Entry 6M3F (X-ray diffraction, 1.96 A resolution); this record covers chains B and C.

[Chain B (and C)]
Name: Endonuclease G, mitochondrial
Organism: Mus musculus
Notes: EC 3.1.30.-; chain C of this document is another copy of the same molecule, construct and numbering; everything in this record applies to it too
UniProt: O08600 (NUCG_MOUSE); residues 45-293 here = UniProt positions 45-293
Chain sequence (249 residues; each row starts with the number of its first residue):
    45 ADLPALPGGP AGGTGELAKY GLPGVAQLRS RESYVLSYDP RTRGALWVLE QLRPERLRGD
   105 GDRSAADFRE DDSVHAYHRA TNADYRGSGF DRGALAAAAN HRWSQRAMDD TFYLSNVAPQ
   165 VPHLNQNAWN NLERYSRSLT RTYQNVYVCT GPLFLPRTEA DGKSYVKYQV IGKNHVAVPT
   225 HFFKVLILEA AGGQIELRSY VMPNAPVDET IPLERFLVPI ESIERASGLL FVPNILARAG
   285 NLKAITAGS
Not modelled in the structure: 45-59, 283-293 (chain C: 45-59, 100-109, 285-293)
Construct notes: engineered mutation A110 (Cys in O08600), A138 (His in O08600)
Metal / ion sites: Mg2+: A138, E177
Swiss-Prot annotation at these positions:
  - region: A283 to S293 (Essential for deoxyribonuclease activity)
  - binding site (Mg(2+)): N169
  - site: R107 (Essential for catalytic activity)
  - modified residue: T125 (Phosphothreonine)
  - mutagenesis: R107 (R107Q: Loss of deoxyribonuclease activity)

[Interface between chain B and chain C]
Pairs across the interface (101; chain B residue first):
  L61(B) - V79(C)
  L61(B) - L93(C)
  L61(B) - E94(C)
  L61(B) - Q95(C)
  L61(B) - Y191(C)  hydrophobic
  A62(B) - N278(C)
  K63(B) - Y191(C)  hydrogen bond
  K63(B) - E233(C)  salt bridge
  K63(B) - N278(C)  hydrogen bond (backbone-side chain)
  Y64(B) - Y191(C)  hydrophobic
  Y64(B) - E233(C)  hydrogen bond
  Y64(B) - I239(C)
  Y64(B) - V276(C)
  Y64(B) - P277(C)
  Y64(B) - N278(C)  hydrogen bond (backbone-backbone)
  G65(B) - P277(C)
  G65(B) - N278(C)
  L66(B) - L72(C)  hydrophobic
  L66(B) - W91(C)  hydrophobic
  L66(B) - P277(C)
  P67(B) - W91(C)
  P67(B) - C193(C)  hydrophobic
  P67(B) - L273(C)
  P67(B) - L274(C)  hydrogen bond (backbone-backbone)
  P67(B) - F275(C)  hydrophobic
  G68(B) - W91(C)  hydrogen bond (backbone-side chain)
  A70(B) - A70(C)
  L72(B) - L66(C)  hydrophobic
  Y78(B) - L61(C)  hydrophobic
  V79(B) - L61(C)
  P84(B) - G272(C)
  R85(B) - R85(C)
  R85(B) - F198(C)
  R85(B) - S271(C)
  R87(B) - R269(C)  hydrogen bond (side chain-backbone)
  W91(B) - L66(C)  hydrophobic
  W91(B) - P67(C)  hydrophobic
  W91(B) - G68(C)  hydrogen bond (side chain-backbone)
  L93(B) - L61(C)
  E94(B) - L61(C)
  Q95(B) - L61(C)
  H119(B) - L274(C)
  Y121(B) - E265(C)
  Y121(B) - E268(C)
  Y121(B) - R269(C)
  Y121(B) - L274(C)  hydrophobic
  H122(B) - E268(C)  hydrogen bond (side chain-backbone)
  H122(B) - R269(C)
  H122(B) - G272(C)
  H122(B) - L273(C)
  H122(B) - L274(C)
  Y191(B) - L61(C)
  Y191(B) - K63(C)
  Y191(B) - Y64(C)  hydrophobic
  C193(B) - P67(C)  hydrophobic
  F198(B) - R85(C)
  P200(B) - V214(C)  hydrophobic
  E203(B) - K211(C)  salt bridge
  K207(B) - Q213(C)
  S208(B) - Q213(C)
  S208(B) - V214(C)  hydrogen bond (backbone-backbone)
  Y209(B) - K211(C)
  Y209(B) - Y212(C)
  Y209(B) - Q213(C)
  V210(B) - V210(C)
  V210(B) - K211(C)
  V210(B) - Y212(C)  hydrogen bond (backbone-backbone)
  V210(B) - V214(C)  hydrophobic
  K211(B) - E203(C)  salt bridge
  K211(B) - Y209(C)
  K211(B) - V210(C)
  Y212(B) - Y209(C)
  Y212(B) - V210(C)  hydrogen bond (backbone-backbone)
  Q213(B) - K207(C)
  Q213(B) - S208(C)
  Q213(B) - Y209(C)
  V214(B) - P200(C)  hydrophobic
  V214(B) - S208(C)  hydrogen bond (backbone-backbone)
  V214(B) - V210(C)  hydrophobic
  E233(B) - K63(C)  salt bridge
  E233(B) - Y64(C)  hydrogen bond
  I239(B) - Y64(C)
  E265(B) - Y121(C)
  E268(B) - Y121(C)
  E268(B) - H122(C)  hydrogen bond (backbone-side chain)
  R269(B) - R87(C)  hydrogen bond (backbone-side chain)
  R269(B) - Y121(C)
  R269(B) - H122(C)
  S271(B) - R85(C)
  G272(B) - P84(C)
  G272(B) - H122(C)
  L273(B) - P67(C)
  L273(B) - G68(C)
  L273(B) - H122(C)
  L274(B) - P67(C)  hydrogen bond (backbone-backbone)
  L274(B) - H119(C)
  L274(B) - H122(C)
  F275(B) - P67(C)  hydrophobic
  N278(B) - Y64(C)
  N278(B) - L66(C)  hydrogen bond (side chain-backbone)
  I279(B) - Y64(C)  hydrophobic
Interface residues without a listed pair, chain B (57 interface residues in all): S77, S81, D83, T86, N189, N218, H219, I231, A270, R282
Interface residues without a listed pair, chain C (57 interface residues in all): E60, A62, G65, V69, Y78, S81, N189, N218, H219, I231, A270, I279

[In short]
Chain B and chain C each contribute 57 residues to their interface, with 18 hydrogen bonds and 4 salt bridges.
Polar contacts include K63(B)-E233(C), E203(B)-K211(C) and K63(B)-Y191(C). From UniProt: Mg2+-binding residue
N169(B) and one mutagenesis site on chain B.
Both chains are Endonuclease G, mitochondrial (Mus musculus). Entry 6M3F (Crystal structure of the mouse
endonuclease EndoG(H138A/C110A), space group P212121) was determined by X-ray diffraction, deposited together
with 6LYF and 6M3T.
